PDB entry 8J5G | X-ray diffraction, 1.50 A resolution | chain A

[Chain A]
Molecule: Deoxyadenosine/deoxycytidine kinase
Source organism: Streptomyces sp. ATCC 700974
UniProtKB: A0A370RDE4 (A0A370RDE4_9ACTN); residues 8-253 here = UniProt positions 8-253
Chain sequence (247 residues; numbered 7 to 253; the number before each row is that of its first residue):
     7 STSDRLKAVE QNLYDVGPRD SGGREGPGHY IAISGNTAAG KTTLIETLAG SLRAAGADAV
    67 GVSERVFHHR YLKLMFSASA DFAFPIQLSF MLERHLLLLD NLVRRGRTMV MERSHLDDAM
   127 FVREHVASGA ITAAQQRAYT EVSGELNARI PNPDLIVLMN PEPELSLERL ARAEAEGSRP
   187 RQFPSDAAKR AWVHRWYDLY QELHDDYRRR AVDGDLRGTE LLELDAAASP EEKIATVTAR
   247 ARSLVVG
Disordered / not traced: 7-15
Differences from the reference sequence: expression tag (7); engineered mutation Gln-188 (Glu in A0A370RDE4)
Small-molecule neighbours: TT9 ([(2S,3S,4R,5R)-5-(4-azanyl-2-oxidanylidene-pyrimidin-1-yl)-2-(hydroxymethyl)-3,4-bis(oxidanyl)thiolan-2-yl] phosphono hydrogen phosphate): Asn-42, Thr-43, Ala-44, Ala-45, Lys-47, Glu-70, Arg-71, His-74, Met-81, Phe-82, Gln-93, Phe-96, Arg-100, Arg-119, Asp-124, Phe-127, Arg-185, Gln-188, Phe-189, Trp-202

[In short]
Ligands of chain A: compound TT9.
Chain A is Deoxyadenosine/deoxycytidine kinase (Streptomyces sp. ATCC 700974); the structure, Crystal
structure of kinase AbmG in complex with 4'-hydroxy-4'-thiocytidine 5'-diphosphate, was determined by X-ray
diffraction, deposited together with 8J5E, 8J5F and 8J5H.
